PDB entry 5X17 | X-ray diffraction, 2.00 A resolution | chain A

Chain A:
Name: Casein kinase I isoform delta
Source organism: Mus musculus
Notes: EC 2.7.11.1, 2.7.11.26
UniProt: Q9DC28 (KC1D_MOUSE); residue numbers follow UniProt; this construct covers 1-294
Chain sequence (296 residues; numbered -1 to 294; the number before each row is that of its first residue; numbers below 1 keep their minus sign (Gly-1 is residue -1)):
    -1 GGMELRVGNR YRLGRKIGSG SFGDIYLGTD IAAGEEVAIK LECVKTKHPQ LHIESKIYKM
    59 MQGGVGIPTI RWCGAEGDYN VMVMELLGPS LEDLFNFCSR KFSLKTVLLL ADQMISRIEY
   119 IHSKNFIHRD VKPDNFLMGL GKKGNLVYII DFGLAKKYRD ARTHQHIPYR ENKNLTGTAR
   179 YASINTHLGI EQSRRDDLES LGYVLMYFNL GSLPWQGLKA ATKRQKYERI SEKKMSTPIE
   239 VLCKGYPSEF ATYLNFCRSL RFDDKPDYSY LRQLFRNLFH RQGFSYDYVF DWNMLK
Disordered / not traced: -1 to 2, 293-294
Differences from the reference sequence: expression tag (-1 to 0)
Ligand contacts: ADP (adenosine-5'-diphosphate): Ile15, Gly16, Ser17, Gly18, Phe20, Ile23, Ala36, Lys38, Glu52, Tyr56, Met80, Met82, Glu83, Leu84, Leu85, Gly86, Asp132, Asn133, Leu135, Ile148, Asp149
UniProt features mapped onto this chain:
  - active site: Asp128 (Proton acceptor)
  - binding site (ATP): Ile15 to Ile23, Lys38
  - mutagenesis: Lys38 (K38M: Abolishes NEDD9 phosphorylation), Thr44 (T44A: Increases pain sensitivity; reduces threshold for induction of cortical spreading depression ...)
What the authors report for this chain:
  - conformationally variable residues: Lys217 to Gln223
  - mutagenesis - K224D, K224E: abolished binding to CKItide(2pS)
  - mutagenesis - K224D, K224E: increased catalytic activity on CKItide
  - binding site for sulfate ion: Arg178, Gly215, Lys224 (from molecular simulation)

Overview:
Chain A binds ADP. Curated annotation (UniProt) lists active-site residue Asp128, 10 ATP-binding residues and
2 mutagenesis sites. From the paper: a binding site for sulfate ion at Arg178, Gly215 and Lys224; K224D and
K224E abolish binding to CKItide(2pS).
Chain A is Casein kinase I isoform delta (Mus musculus); the structure, Crystal structure of murine CK1d in
complex with ADP, was determined by X-ray diffraction (same publication as 5X18).
